8DCR - chains B and G of the 5 polymer chains in the assembly; structure by electron microscopy, 2.60 A resolution.

# Chain B
Protein: Guanine nucleotide-binding protein G(I)/G(S)/G(T) subunit beta-1
From: Bos taurus
UniProt: P62871 (GBB1_BOVIN); numbering as in UniProt (aligned over 2-340)
Chain sequence (339 residues; row label = number of the first residue in the row):
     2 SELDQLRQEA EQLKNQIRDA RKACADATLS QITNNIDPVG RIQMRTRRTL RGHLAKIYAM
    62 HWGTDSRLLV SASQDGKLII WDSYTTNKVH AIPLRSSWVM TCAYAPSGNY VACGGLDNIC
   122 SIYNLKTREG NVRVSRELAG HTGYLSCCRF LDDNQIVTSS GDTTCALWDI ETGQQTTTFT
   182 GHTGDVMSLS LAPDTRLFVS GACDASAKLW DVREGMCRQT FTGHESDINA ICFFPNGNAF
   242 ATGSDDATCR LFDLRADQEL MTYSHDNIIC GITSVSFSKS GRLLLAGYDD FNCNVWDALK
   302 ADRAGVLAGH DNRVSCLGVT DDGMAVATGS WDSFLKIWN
Not modelled in the structure: 2
Curated features (UniProtKB/Swiss-Prot):
  - modified residue: S2 (N-acetylserine), H266 (Phosphohistidine)

# Chain G
Protein: Guanine nucleotide-binding protein G(I)/G(S)/G(O) subunit gamma-2
From: Bos taurus
UniProt: P63212 (GBG2_BOVIN); residues 1-71 here = UniProt positions 1-71
Chain sequence (71 residues; each row starts with the number of its first residue):
     1 MASNNTASIA QARKLVEQLK MEANIDRIKV SKAAADLMAY CEAHAKEDPL LTPVPASENP
    61 FREKKFFSAI L
Not modelled in the structure: 1-7, 65-71
Construct notes: engineered mutation S68 (Cys in P63212)
Curated features (UniProtKB/Swiss-Prot):
  - modified residue: A2 (N-acetylalanine)

# Interface between chain B and chain G
Contacting residue pairs - 78 pairs, chain B then chain G:
  L7(B) - A12(G)  hydrophobic
  L7(B) - R13(G)
  L7(B) - V16(G)
  E10(B) - V16(G)
  A11(B) - L15(G)  hydrophobic
  A11(B) - L19(G)
  L14(B) - L19(G)
  L14(B) - K20(G)
  L14(B) - A23(G)  hydrophobic
  K15(B) - L19(G)
  I18(B) - L19(G)
  I18(B) - A23(G)  hydrophobic
  I18(B) - R27(G)
  A21(B) - R27(G)
  A24(B) - K29(G)
  C25(B) - R27(G)
  C25(B) - I28(G)
  C25(B) - K29(G)
  C25(B) - V30(G)  hydrogen bond (backbone-backbone)
  A26(B) - V30(G)  hydrophobic
  D27(B) - V30(G)
  D27(B) - S31(G)
  A28(B) - V30(G)
  A28(B) - S31(G)
  L30(B) - A34(G)  hydrophobic
  I33(B) - A34(G)  hydrophobic
  I33(B) - A35(G)  hydrophobic
  M45(B) - L50(G)  hydrophobic
  R48(B) - F61(G)
  R48(B) - R62(G)
  R49(B) - P60(G)
  R49(B) - F61(G)  hydrogen bond (side chain-backbone)
  S84(B) - F61(G)
  Y85(B) - P60(G)
  M217(B) - M21(G)  hydrophobic
  C218(B) - Q18(G)
  R219(B) - E22(G)
  Q220(B) - E22(G)
  T221(B) - E22(G)  hydrogen bond
  F235(B) - L37(G)  hydrophobic
  F235(B) - Y40(G)  hydrophobic
  F235(B) - C41(G)  hydrophobic
  P236(B) - Y40(G)
  N237(B) - Y40(G)
  L252(B) - L37(G)  hydrophobic
  D254(B) - A33(G)
  R256(B) - D26(G)
  R256(B) - R27(G)
  R256(B) - I28(G)  hydrogen bond (backbone-backbone)
  R256(B) - D36(G)  salt bridge
  D258(B) - I25(G)
  D258(B) - R27(G)  salt bridge
  Q259(B) - V30(G)
  S279(B) - D48(G)  hydrogen bond
  K280(B) - E47(G)
  K280(B) - D48(G)  hydrogen bond (backbone-side chain)
  S281(B) - Y40(G)
  S281(B) - C41(G)  hydrogen bond (backbone-side chain)
  S281(B) - H44(G)
  S281(B) - D48(G)  hydrogen bond (backbone-side chain)
  G282(B) - C41(G)  hydrogen bond (backbone-side chain)
  R283(B) - C41(G)  hydrogen bond (backbone-side chain)
  R283(B) - L51(G)
  L284(B) - L51(G)  hydrophobic
  G324(B) - P49(G)
  G324(B) - L50(G)
  M325(B) - P49(G)  hydrophobic
  M325(B) - L50(G)
  M325(B) - E58(G)
  M325(B) - N59(G)
  M325(B) - P60(G)
  A326(B) - F61(G)  hydrophobic
  V327(B) - L50(G)  hydrophobic
  I338(B) - F61(G)  hydrophobic
  N340(B) - L50(G)
  N340(B) - N59(G)  hydrogen bond
  N340(B) - F61(G)
  N340(B) - R62(G)
Interface residues without a listed pair, chain B (55 interface residues in all): L4, R22, I37, I43, W63, A240, A257, L261, L300, D323, W339
Interface residues without a listed pair, chain G (38 interface residues in all): I9, M38, A45

# Overview
55 residues of chain B face 38 of chain G across their interface, with 11 hydrogen bonds and 2 salt bridges.
Polar pairs include R256(B)-D36(G), D258(B)-R27(G) and R49(B)-F61(G).
Chain B is Guanine nucleotide-binding protein G(I)/G(S)/G(T) subunit beta-1 and chain G is Guanine
nucleotide-binding protein G(I)/G(S)/G(O) subunit gamma-2, both from Bos taurus; the structure, Cryo-EM
structure of dobutamine-bound beta1-adrenergic receptor in complex with heterotrimeric Gs-protein, was
determined by electron microscopy (same publication as 8DCS).
